Entry 3P87 (X-ray diffraction, 2.99 A resolution); this record covers chains C and E of the 6 polymer chains in the assembly.

== Chain C (and E) ==
Name: Proliferating cell nuclear antigen
From: Homo sapiens
Notes: chain E of this document is another copy of the same molecule, construct and numbering; everything in this record applies to it too
UniProt: P12004 (PCNA_HUMAN); residues 1-261 here = UniProt positions 1-261
Chain sequence (261 residues; numbered 1 to 261; the number before each row is that of its first residue):
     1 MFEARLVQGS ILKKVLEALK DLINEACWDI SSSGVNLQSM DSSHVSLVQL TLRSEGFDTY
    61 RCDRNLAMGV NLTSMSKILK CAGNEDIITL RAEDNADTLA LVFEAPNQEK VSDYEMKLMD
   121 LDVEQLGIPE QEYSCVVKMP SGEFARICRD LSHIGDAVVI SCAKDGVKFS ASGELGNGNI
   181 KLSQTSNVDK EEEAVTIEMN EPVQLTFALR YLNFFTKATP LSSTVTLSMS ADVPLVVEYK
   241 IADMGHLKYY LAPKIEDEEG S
Unresolved in the structure: 95-96, 185-193, 257-261
UniProt features mapped onto this chain:
  - DNA-binding region: Arg61 to Lys80
  - modified residue: Lys14 (N6-acetyllysine), Lys77 (N6-acetyllysine), Lys80 (N6-acetyllysine), Tyr211 (Phosphotyrosine), Lys248 (N6-acetyllysine)
  - cross-link (Glycyl lysine isopeptide (Lys-Gly)): Lys164 (interchain with G-Cter in SUMO2), Lys254 (interchain with G-Cter in SUMO2)
  - natural variant: Ser228 (S228I: In ATLD2)
  - mutagenesis: Lys13 (K13R: Inhibits acetylation, recruitment to DNA damage sites, inducible ubiquitination and protein degradation, DNA replication and repair synthesis efficiencies, but homotrimer formation, nuclear ...), Lys14 (K14R: Inhibits acetylation, recruitment to DNA damage sites, inducible ubiquitination and protein degradation, DNA replication and repair synthesis efficiencies, but homotrimer formation, nuclear ...), Lys20 (K20R: Inhibits acetylation, recruitment to DNA damage sites, inducible ubiquitination and protein degradation, DNA replication and repair synthesis efficiencies, but homotrimer formation, nuclear ...), Met40 (M40A: Complete loss of interaction with UHRF2), Ser43 to Val45 (No effect on POLD3-binding. Impairs binding to ALKBH2), Lys77 (K77A: Inhibits recruitment to DNA damage sites, but nuclear localization is similar as the wild-type; in association with A-80 ...), Lys80 (K80A: Inhibits recruitment to DNA damage sites, but nuclear localization is similar as the wild-type; in association with A-77 ...), Gln125 to Ile128 (Strong decrease in POLD3-binding. Impairs binding to ALKBH2), Ile128 (I128A: Complete loss of interaction with UHRF2), Lys164 (K164R: Abolishes ubiquitination. No effect on interaction with SHPRH), Val188 to Lys190 (No effect on POLD3-binding. No effect on ALKBH2-binding), Tyr211 (Y211F: Alters chromatin-associated PCNA stability and its function in DNA replication and repair), 3 further mutagenesis entries in UniProt

== Chain C / chain E interface ==
Pairs across the interface - 33 pairs, chain C then chain E:
  Ser74(C) with Leu175(E)
  Lys77(C) with His153(E); Leu175(E)
  Ile78(C) with Ile154(E), hydrophobic
  Lys80(C) with Arg146(E), hydrogen bond (backbone-side chain)
  Cys81(C) with Arg146(E); Asp150(E); His153(E)
  Ala82(C) with Arg146(E), hydrogen bond (backbone-side chain)
  Gly83(C) with Arg146(E)
  Glu109(C) with Lys181(E); Ser183(E), hydrogen bond (backbone-backbone)
  Lys110(C) with Glu143(E); Lys181(E); Leu182(E)
  Val111(C) with Asn179(E); Ile180(E); Lys181(E), hydrogen bond (backbone-backbone)
  Ser112(C) with Asn179(E); Ile180(E)
  Asp113(C) with Gly178(E); Asn179(E), hydrogen bond (backbone-backbone)
  Tyr114(C) with Asp150(E); Ile154(E), hydrophobic; Asn177(E); Gly178(E); Ile180(E)
  Glu115(C) with Gly176(E); Asn177(E), hydrogen bond (backbone-backbone)
  Met116(C) with Leu175(E)
  Lys117(C) with Glu174(E), hydrogen bond (side chain-backbone); Leu175(E), hydrogen bond (backbone-backbone); Gly176(E)
Also at the interface, not in a pair above, chain C (17 interface residues in all): Gln108
Also at the interface, not in a pair above, chain E (16 interface residues in all): Leu151

== In short ==
17 residues of chain C and 16 residues of chain E are in contact; the contacts include 8 hydrogen bonds. Polar
pairs include Lys80(C)-Arg146(E), Ala82(C)-Arg146(E) and Lys117(C)-Glu174(E). From UniProt: 23 mutagenesis
sites on chain C.
Both chains are Proliferating cell nuclear antigen (Homo sapiens). Entry 3P87 (Structure of human PCNA bound
to RNASEH2B PIP box peptide) was determined by X-ray diffraction, deposited together with 3P83.
